Entry 1EBK (X-ray diffraction, 2.06 A resolution); this record covers chains C and D.

== Chain C ==
Molecule: HIV-1 protease
From: Human immunodeficiency virus 1
Notes: EC 3.4.23.16; fragment: fragment 69-167
UniProt: P03366 (POL_HV1B1); residues 1-99 here correspond to UniProt positions 69-167 (UniProt number = residue number + 68)
Chain sequence (99 residues; each row starts with the number of its first residue):
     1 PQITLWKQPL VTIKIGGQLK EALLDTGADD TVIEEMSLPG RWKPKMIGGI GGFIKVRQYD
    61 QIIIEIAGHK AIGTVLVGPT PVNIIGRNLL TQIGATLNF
Sequence notes: engineered mutation Lys7 (Gln75 in P03366), Gln8 (Arg76 in P03366), Ile33 (Leu101 in P03366), Ile63 (Leu131 in P03366), Ala67 (Cys135 in P03366), Ala95 (Cys163 in P03366)
Ligand contacts: Inhibitor analogues of CA-p2 (0Q4; N-[(2R)-2-({N~5~-[amino(iminio)methyl]-L-ornithyl-L-valyl}amino)-4-methylpentyl]-L-phenylalanyl-L-alpha-glutamyl-L-alanyl-L-norleucinamide): Gln8, Leu23, Asp25, Gly27, Ala28, Asp29, Asp30, Val32, Ile47, Gly48, Gly49, Ile50, Phe53, Pro81, Val82, Ile84

== Chain D ==
Molecule: HIV-1 protease
From: Human immunodeficiency virus 1
Notes: EC 3.4.23.16; fragment: fragment 69-167
UniProt: P03366 (POL_HV1B1); residues 101-199 here correspond to UniProt positions 69-167 (UniProt number = residue number - 32)
Chain sequence (99 residues; each row starts with the number of its first residue):
   101 PQITLWKQPL VTIKIGGQLK EALLDTGADD TVIEEMSLPG RWKPKMIGGI GGFIKVRQYD
   161 QIIIEIAGHK AIGTVLVGPT PVNIIGRNLL TQIGATLNF
Sequence notes: engineered mutation Lys107 (Gln75 in P03366), Gln108 (Arg76 in P03366), Ile133 (Leu101 in P03366), Ile163 (Leu131 in P03366), Ala167 (Cys135 in P03366), Ala195 (Cys163 in P03366)
Ligand contacts: Inhibitor analogues of CA-p2 (0Q4; N-[(2R)-2-({N~5~-[amino(iminio)methyl]-L-ornithyl-L-valyl}amino)-4-methylpentyl]-L-phenylalanyl-L-alpha-glutamyl-L-alanyl-L-norleucinamide): Leu123, Asp125, Gly127, Ala128, Asp129, Asp130, Met146, Ile147, Gly148, Gly149, Ile150, Phe153, Leu176, Pro181, Val182, Ile184

== How chain C and chain D interact ==
Contacting residue pairs - 85 pairs, chain C then chain D:
  Pro1(C) with Asn198(D); Phe199(D)
  Gln2(C) with Leu197(D); Asn198(D), hydrogen bond (backbone-backbone); Phe199(D), hydrogen bond (side chain-backbone)
  Ile3(C) with Thr126(D); Leu197(D)
  Thr4(C) with Thr196(D); Leu197(D); Asn198(D), hydrogen bond (side chain-backbone)
  Leu5(C) with Thr126(D); Leu190(D), hydrophobic; Ala195(D); Leu197(D), hydrophobic
  Trp6(C) with Arg187(D), hydrogen bond (backbone-side chain); Thr191(D); Ala195(D); Thr196(D)
  Lys7(C) with Arg187(D)
  Gln8(C) with Arg187(D)
  Pro9(C) with Thr126(D); Arg187(D)
  Leu24(C) with Thr126(D)
  Asp25(C) with Asp125(D); Gly127(D), hydrogen bond (side chain-backbone)
  Thr26(C) with Leu105(D); Leu124(D), hydrogen bond (side chain-backbone); Asp125(D); Thr126(D), hydrogen bond; Leu197(D)
  Gly27(C) with Leu123(D)
  Asp29(C) with Gln108(D), hydrogen bond
  Gly49(C) with Ile150(D); Pro181(D)
  Ile50(C) with Gly148(D); Gly149(D); Ile150(D), hydrogen bond (backbone-backbone); Gly152(D); Ile154(D); Thr180(D); Pro181(D)
  Gly51(C) with Ile150(D), hydrogen bond (backbone-backbone); Gly151(D); Gly152(D); Ile154(D)
  Gly52(C) with Ile150(D); Gly151(D)
  Ile54(C) with Ile150(D), hydrophobic
  Thr80(C) with Ile150(D)
  Pro81(C) with Ile150(D)
  Arg87(C) with Leu105(D), hydrogen bond (side chain-backbone); Trp106(D), hydrogen bond (side chain-backbone); Lys107(D), hydrogen bond (side chain-backbone); Gln108(D); Pro109(D)
  Leu90(C) with Leu105(D), hydrophobic
  Thr91(C) with Leu105(D); Trp106(D)
  Ala95(C) with Leu197(D), hydrophobic
  Thr96(C) with Gln102(D), hydrogen bond; Ile103(D); Thr104(D); Thr196(D); Leu197(D)
  Leu97(C) with Pro101(D); Gln102(D); Ile103(D), hydrogen bond (backbone-backbone); Pro109(D), hydrophobic; Leu124(D), hydrophobic; Thr196(D); Leu197(D), hydrophobic
  Asn98(C) with Pro101(D); Gln102(D); Gly194(D); Ala195(D); Thr196(D), hydrogen bond (backbone-backbone); Leu197(D); Asn198(D)
  Phe99(C) with Pro101(D), hydrogen bond (backbone-backbone); Ile103(D), hydrophobic; Leu124(D), hydrophobic; His169(D); Ile193(D); Gly194(D); Ala195(D), hydrophobic
Also at the interface, not in a pair above, chain C (32 interface residues in all): Ile47, Gly48, Phe53
Also at the interface, not in a pair above, chain D (38 interface residues in all): Asp129, Ile147, Ile166, Ala167, Pro179

== In short ==
The interface between chain C and chain D involves 32 residues on one side and 38 on the other, with 17
hydrogen bonds. Polar pairs include Gln2(C)-Phe199(D), Thr4(C)-Asn198(D) and Trp6(C)-Arg187(D). Inhibitor
analogues of CA-p2 is bound between chain C and chain D.
Chain C and chain D are both HIV-1 protease (Human immunodeficiency virus 1); the structure, Structural and
kinetic analysis of drug resistant mutants of HIV-1 protease, was determined by X-ray diffraction (same
publication as 1DW6 and 1DAZ).
